PDB entry 8XOO | electron microscopy, 1.84 A resolution | chains P and X of the 21 polymer chains in the assembly

# Chain P
Protein: NDP-hexose 4-ketoreductase
Source organism: Streptomyces hawaiiensis
Reference sequence: A0A6G5RIJ6 (A0A6G5RIJ6_9ACTN); numbering as in UniProt (aligned over 157-816)
Sequence (696 residues; row label = number of the first residue in the row):
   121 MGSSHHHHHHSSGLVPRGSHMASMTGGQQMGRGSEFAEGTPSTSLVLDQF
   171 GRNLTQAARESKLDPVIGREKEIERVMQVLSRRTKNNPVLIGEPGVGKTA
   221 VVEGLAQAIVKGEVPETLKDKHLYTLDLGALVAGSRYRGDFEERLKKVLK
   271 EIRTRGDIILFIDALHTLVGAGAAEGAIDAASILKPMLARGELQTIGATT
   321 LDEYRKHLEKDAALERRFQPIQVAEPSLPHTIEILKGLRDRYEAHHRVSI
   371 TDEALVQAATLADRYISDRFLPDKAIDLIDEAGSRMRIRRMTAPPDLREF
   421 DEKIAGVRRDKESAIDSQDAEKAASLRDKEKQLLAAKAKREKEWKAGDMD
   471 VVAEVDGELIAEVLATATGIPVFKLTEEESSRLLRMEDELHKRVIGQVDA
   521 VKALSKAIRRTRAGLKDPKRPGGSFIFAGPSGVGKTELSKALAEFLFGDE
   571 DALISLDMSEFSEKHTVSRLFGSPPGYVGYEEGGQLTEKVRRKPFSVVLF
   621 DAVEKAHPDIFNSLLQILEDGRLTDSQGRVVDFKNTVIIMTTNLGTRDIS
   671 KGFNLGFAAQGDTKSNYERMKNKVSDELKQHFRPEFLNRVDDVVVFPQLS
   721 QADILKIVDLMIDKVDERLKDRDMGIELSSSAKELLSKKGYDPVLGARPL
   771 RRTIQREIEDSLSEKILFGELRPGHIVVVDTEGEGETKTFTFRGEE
Not modelled in the structure: 121-163, 411-471
Differences from the reference sequence: initiating methionine (121); expression tag (122-156); engineered mutation Ala284 (Glu in A0A6G5RIJ6), Ala440 (Phe in A0A6G5RIJ6), Ala622 (Glu in A0A6G5RIJ6)
Ion coordination: Mg2+: Thr556 (together with ATP)
Ligand contacts:
  - ADP (adenosine-5'-diphosphate): Asp184, Pro185, Val186, Ile187, Arg189, Gly215, Val216, Gly217, Lys218, Thr219, Ala220, Ile354, Leu358, Pro392, Asp393, Ile396
  - ATP (adenosine-5'-triphosphate): Arg513, Val514, Ile515, Gln517, Pro550, Ser551, Gly552, Val553, Gly554, Lys555, Thr556, Glu557, Asn663, Leu719, Ile727, Ala767, Arg768, Arg771
From the paper describing this entry:
  - binding site for casein (chain X): Tyr257, Tyr597
  - binding site for ADP: Arg336

# Chain X
Protein: casein
Source organism: Bos taurus
Sequence (24 residues; numbered 0 to 23; the number before each row is that of its first residue; numbering starts at 0; X marks 24 residues of unknown identity (built as UNK)):
     0 XXXXXXXXXXXXXXXXXXXXXXXX

# How chain P and chain X interact
Interface residues of chain P (facing chain X), 9 residues: Arg256, Tyr257, Arg258, Ala294, Glu295, His585, Gly596, Tyr597, Val598
Interface features reported in the paper:
  - interface residues, chain P: Tyr257(P), Tyr597(P)

# Overview
Chain P and chain X make no direct contact in this assembly. Bound to chain P: ADP and ATP. The paper reports
a binding site for casein (chain X) at Tyr257(P) and Tyr597(P); a binding site for ADP at Arg336(P).
Here chain P is NDP-hexose 4-ketoreductase (Streptomyces hawaiiensis) and chain X is casein (Bos taurus).
Entry 8XOO (Cryo-EM structure of the ClpC1:ClpP1P2 degradation complex in Streptomyces hawaiiensis) was
determined by electron microscopy, deposited together with 8XN4, 8XON and 8XOP.
